Entry 3BTE (X-ray diffraction, 1.85 A resolution); this record covers chains E and I.

# Chain E
Molecule: Trypsin
Source organism: Bos taurus
Notes: EC 3.4.21.4
Reference sequence: P00760 (TRY1_BOVIN); the construct lacks a stretch of the UniProt sequence and is renumbered around it, so the offset changes along the chain: 16-34 = UniProt 21-39; 37-67 = UniProt 40-70; 69-125 = UniProt 71-127; 127-130 = UniProt 128-131; 5 more segments
Sequence (223 residues; each row starts with the number of its first residue; note: 10 numbers in that range are skipped by the numbering (no residue carries them; nothing is unmodelled there)):
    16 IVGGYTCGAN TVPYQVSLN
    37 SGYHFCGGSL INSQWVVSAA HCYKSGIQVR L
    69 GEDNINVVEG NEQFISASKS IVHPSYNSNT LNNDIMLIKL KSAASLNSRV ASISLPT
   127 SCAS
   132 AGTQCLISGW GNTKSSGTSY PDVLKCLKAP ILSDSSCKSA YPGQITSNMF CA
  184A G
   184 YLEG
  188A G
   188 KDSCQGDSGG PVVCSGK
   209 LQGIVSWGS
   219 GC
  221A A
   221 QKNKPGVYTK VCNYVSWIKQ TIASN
Disulfide bonds: Cys22-Cys157, Cys42-Cys58, Cys128-Cys232, Cys136-Cys201, Cys168-Cys182, Cys191-Cys220
Metal / ion sites: Ca2+: Glu70, Asn72, Val75, Glu80

# Chain I
Molecule: Pancreatic trypsin inhibitor
Source organism: Bos taurus
Reference sequence: P00974 (BPT1_BOVIN); residues 501-558 here correspond to UniProt positions 36-93 (UniProt number = residue number - 465)
Sequence (58 residues; each row starts with the number of its first residue):
   501 RPDFCLEPPY TGPCEARIIR YFYNAKAGLC QTFVYGGCRA KRNNFKSAED CLRTCGGA
Disordered / not traced: 501-502
Disulfide bonds: Cys505-Cys555, Cys514-Cys538, Cys530-Cys551
Construct notes: engineered mutation Glu515 (Lys50 in P00974), Leu552 (Met87 in P00974)

# Chain E / chain I interface
Residue-residue contacts (33; chain E residue first):
  Tyr39(E) - Arg517(I)
  Tyr39(E) - Ile518(I)
  Tyr39(E) - Ile519(I)  hydrogen bond (side chain-backbone)
  His40(E) - Arg517(I)  hydrogen bond (backbone-side chain)
  Phe41(E) - Ala516(I)
  Phe41(E) - Arg517(I)  hydrogen bond (backbone-backbone)
  Cys42(E) - Ala516(I)  hydrophobic
  His57(E) - Cys514(I)
  His57(E) - Glu515(I)
  His57(E) - Gly536(I)
  His57(E) - Gly537(I)
  Asn97(E) - Arg539(I)  hydrogen bond (backbone-side chain)
  Leu99(E) - Cys514(I)  hydrophobic
  Leu99(E) - Cys538(I)  hydrophobic
  Tyr151(E) - Arg517(I)
  Ser190(E) - Glu515(I)  hydrogen bond
  Cys191(E) - Glu515(I)  hydrogen bond (backbone-side chain)
  Gln192(E) - Thr511(I)
  Gln192(E) - Glu515(I)  hydrogen bond (backbone-side chain)
  Gln192(E) - Ala516(I)
  Gly193(E) - Glu515(I)  hydrogen bond (backbone-backbone)
  Gly193(E) - Ala516(I)
  Gly193(E) - Arg517(I)
  Asp194(E) - Glu515(I)  hydrogen bond (backbone-backbone)
  Ser195(E) - Glu515(I)  hydrogen bond (backbone-backbone)
  Ser195(E) - Ala516(I)  hydrogen bond (side chain-backbone)
  Val213(E) - Glu515(I)
  Ser214(E) - Cys514(I)
  Ser214(E) - Glu515(I)  hydrogen bond (backbone-backbone)
  Trp215(E) - Pro513(I)
  Trp215(E) - Glu515(I)
  Gly216(E) - Pro513(I)  hydrogen bond (backbone-backbone)
  Gly216(E) - Glu515(I)
Interface residues without a listed pair, chain E (23 interface residues in all): Lys60, Ser96, Thr98, Gly219, Cys220
Interface residues without a listed pair, chain I (14 interface residues in all): Gly512, Val534

# In short
23 residues of chain E face 14 of chain I across their interface; the contacts include 13 hydrogen bonds.
Among the polar pairs are Tyr39(E)-Ile519(I), His40(E)-Arg517(I) and Asn97(E)-Arg539(I). Glu70(E), Asn72(E),
Val75(E) and Glu80(E) form the Ca2+ site.
Chain E is Trypsin and chain I is Pancreatic trypsin inhibitor, both from Bos taurus; the structure, The
Crystal Structures of the Complexes Between Bovine Beta-Trypsin and Ten P1 Variants of BPTI, was determined by
X-ray diffraction (same publication as 3BTD, 3BTF, 3BTG, 3BTH, 3BTK, 3BTM and 3 further entries).
